Entry 9K2A (X-ray diffraction, 2.19 A resolution); this record covers chains A and H of the 14 polymer chains in the assembly.

Chain A (and H):
Name: ATP-dependent Clp protease proteolytic subunit
Source organism: Staphylococcus aureus (strain Mu3 / ATCC 700698)
Notes: EC 3.4.21.92; chain H of this document is another copy of the same molecule, construct and numbering; everything in this record applies to it too
UniProtKB: A7WZR9 (CLPP_STAA1); numbering as in UniProt (aligned over 1-195)
Chain sequence (201 residues; each row starts with the number of its first residue):
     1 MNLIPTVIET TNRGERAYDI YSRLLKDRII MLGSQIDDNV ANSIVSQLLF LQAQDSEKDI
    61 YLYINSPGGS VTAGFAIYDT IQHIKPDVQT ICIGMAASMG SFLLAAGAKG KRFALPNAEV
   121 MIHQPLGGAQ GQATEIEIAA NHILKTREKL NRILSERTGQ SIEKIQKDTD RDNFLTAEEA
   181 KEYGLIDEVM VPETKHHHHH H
Unresolved in the structure: 1-2, 9-16, 196-201 (chain H: 1-2, 10-15, 196-201)
Construct notes: expression tag (196-201)
Ligand contacts:
  - A1EEE ((6S,9AS)-6-(3-azidopropyl)-8-(naphthalen-1-ylmethyl)-4,7-bis(oxidanylidene)-N-[4,4,4-tris(fluoranyl)butyl]-3,6,9,9A-tetrahydro-2H-pyrazino[1,2-a]pyrimidine-1-carboxamide), molecule 1: R23, L24, D27, I29, Y61, Y63, I91, I93, L115, M190, E193
  - A1EEE, molecule 2: V45, S46, L49, F50, Q52, A53, T80, H83
Swiss-Prot annotation at these positions:
  - active site: S98 (Nucleophile), H123

How chain A and chain H interact:
Residue-residue contacts (38):
  Q124(A) - Q132(H)
  Q124(A) - A133(H)
  Q124(A) - T134(H)  hydrogen bond
  P125(A) - Q132(H)
  P125(A) - A133(H)  hydrogen bond (backbone-backbone)
  L126(A) - G131(H)
  L126(A) - Q132(H)
  G127(A) - Q130(H)
  G127(A) - G131(H)  hydrogen bond (backbone-backbone)
  G128(A) - A129(H)
  G128(A) - Q130(H)
  A129(A) - G128(H)
  A129(A) - A129(H)  hydrogen bond (backbone-backbone)
  A129(A) - Q130(H)
  Q130(A) - G127(H)
  G131(A) - L126(H)
  G131(A) - G127(H)  hydrogen bond (backbone-backbone)
  Q132(A) - Q124(H)
  Q132(A) - P125(H)
  Q132(A) - L126(H)
  Q132(A) - D170(H)  hydrogen bond (side chain-backbone)
  A133(A) - Q124(H)
  A133(A) - P125(H)  hydrogen bond (backbone-backbone)
  A133(A) - I143(H)  hydrophobic
  T134(A) - Q124(H)  hydrogen bond
  T134(A) - R147(H)
  I136(A) - G127(H)
  I136(A) - A140(H)  hydrophobic
  E137(A) - L144(H)
  A140(A) - I136(H)  hydrophobic
  A140(A) - A140(H)  hydrophobic
  I143(A) - A133(H)  hydrophobic
  L144(A) - A133(H)
  L144(A) - E137(H)
  R147(A) - T134(H)  hydrogen bond
  D170(A) - Q132(H)  hydrogen bond (backbone-side chain)
  D170(A) - T134(H)
  R171(A) - Q132(H)
Also at the interface, not in a pair above, chain H (19 interface residues in all): R171

In short:
Chain A and chain H each contribute 19 residues to their interface; the contacts include 10 hydrogen bonds.
Polar pairs include Q124(A)-T134(H), Q132(A)-D170(H) and R147(A)-T134(H). Ligands of chain A: compound A1EEE.
Curated annotation (UniProt) lists active-site residues S98(A) and H123(A) on chain A.
Chain A and chain H are both ATP-dependent Clp protease proteolytic subunit (Staphylococcus aureus (strain Mu3
/ ATCC 700698)); the structure, Structure of ClpP from Staphylococcus aureus in complex with ZY27, was
determined by X-ray diffraction together with 9K2B, 9K2C, 9K2D and 9K2K from the same study.
